9IMM - chains C and D of the 11 polymer chains in the assembly; structure by electron microscopy, 3.22 A resolution.

Chain C:
Molecule: Non-structural protein 7
From: Severe acute respiratory syndrome coronavirus 2
UniProtKB: P0DTC1 (R1A_SARS2); residues 1-83 here correspond to UniProt positions 3860-3942 (UniProt number = residue number + 3859)
Amino-acid sequence (83 residues; each row starts with the number of its first residue):
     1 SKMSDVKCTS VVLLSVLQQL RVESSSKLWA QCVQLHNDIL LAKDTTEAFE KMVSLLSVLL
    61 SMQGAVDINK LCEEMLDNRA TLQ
Disordered / not traced: 1, 74-83

Chain D:
Molecule: Non-structural protein 8
From: Severe acute respiratory syndrome coronavirus 2
UniProtKB: P0DTD1 (R1AB_SARS2); residues 1-198 here correspond to UniProt positions 3943-4140 (UniProt number = residue number + 3942)
Amino-acid sequence (198 residues; row label = number of the first residue in the row):
     1 AIASEFSSLP SYAAFATAQE AYEQAVANGD SEVVLKKLKK SLNVAKSEFD RDAAMQRKLE
    61 KMADQAMTQM YKQARSEDKR AKVTSAMQTM LFTMLRKLDN DALNNIINNA RDGCVPLNII
   121 PLTTAAKLMV VIPDYNTYKN TCDGTTFTYA SALWEIQQVV DADSKIVQLS EISMDNSPNL
   181 AWPLIVTALR ANSAVKLQ
Disordered / not traced: 1-5, 192-198
Curated features (UniProtKB/Swiss-Prot):
  - site: Q198 (Cleavage)

Chain C / chain D interface:
Residue-residue contacts (37):
  D5(C) - L98(D)
  T9(C) - L91(D)
  T9(C) - L98(D)
  V12(C) - L91(D)  hydrophobic
  V12(C) - M94(D)  hydrophobic
  L13(C) - L91(D)  hydrophobic
  S15(C) - M87(D)
  V16(C) - L91(D)  hydrophobic
  Q19(C) - V83(D)
  Q19(C) - T84(D)  hydrogen bond
  Q19(C) - M87(D)
  Q31(C) - I119(D)
  F49(C) - N100(D)
  E50(C) - L122(D)
  K51(C) - L122(D)
  V53(C) - A102(D)
  V53(C) - I106(D)  hydrophobic
  S54(C) - I120(D)  hydrogen bond (side chain-backbone)
  S54(C) - L122(D)
  L56(C) - L103(D)  hydrophobic
  S57(C) - P116(D)
  S57(C) - N118(D)
  S57(C) - I120(D)
  V58(C) - I119(D)  hydrophobic
  L60(C) - I106(D)  hydrophobic
  L60(C) - A110(D)  hydrophobic
  L60(C) - V115(D)
  S61(C) - P116(D)  hydrogen bond (side chain-backbone)
  S61(C) - L117(D)
  S61(C) - N118(D)
  A65(C) - Q88(D)
  D67(C) - F92(D)
  I68(C) - R111(D)
  K70(C) - Q88(D)
  L71(C) - R96(D)
  L71(C) - R111(D)
  E73(C) - R96(D)  salt bridge
Interface residues without a listed pair, chain C (29 interface residues in all): V6, M52, L59, Q63, V66
Interface residues without a listed pair, chain D (24 interface residues in all): L95, I107

In short:
29 residues of chain C face 24 of chain D across their interface, with 3 hydrogen bonds and 1 salt bridge.
Among the polar pairs are E73(C)-R96(D), Q19(C)-T84(D) and S54(C)-I120(D).
Here chain C is Non-structural protein 7 and chain D is Non-structural protein 8, both from Severe acute
respiratory syndrome coronavirus 2. Entry 9IMM (SARS-CoV-2 Replication-Transcription Complex has a dimer
architecture (local dRTC) in post-capping state) was determined by electron microscopy together with 9IMK and
8XCH from the same study.
